6RRS - chains A and C of the 3 polymer chains in the assembly; structure by electron microscopy, 3.90 A resolution.

# Chain A (and C)
Name: Capsid protein
Source organism: Escherichia phage MS2
Notes: chain C of this document is another copy of the same molecule, construct and numbering; everything in this record applies to it too
UniProtKB: P03612 (CAPSD_BPMS2); residues 0-129 here correspond to UniProt positions 1-130 (UniProt number = residue number + 1)
Amino-acid sequence (130 residues; numbered 0 to 129; the number before each row is that of its first residue; numbering starts at 0):
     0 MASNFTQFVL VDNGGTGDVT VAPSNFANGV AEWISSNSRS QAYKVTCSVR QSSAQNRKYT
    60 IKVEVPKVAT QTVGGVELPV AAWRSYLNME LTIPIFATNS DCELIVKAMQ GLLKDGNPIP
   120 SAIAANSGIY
Not modelled in the structure: 0

# Interface between chain A and chain C
Pairs across the interface - 7 pairs, chain A then chain C:
  Phe-4(A) / Ala-1(C)  hydrogen bond (backbone-backbone)
  Ser-37(A) / Ile-94(C)
  Ser-37(A) / Ala-96(C)
  Ser-37(A) / Thr-97(C)
  Arg-38(A) / Ile-94(C)  hydrogen bond (backbone-backbone)
  Arg-38(A) / Ala-96(C)
  Ser-39(A) / Ile-94(C)  hydrogen bond (backbone-backbone)
Also at the interface, not in a pair above, chain A (7 interface residues in all): Ala-26, Asn-27, Asn-36
Also at the interface, not in a pair above, chain C (5 interface residues in all): Gly-28

# In short
The interface between chain A and chain C involves 7 residues on one side and 5 on the other, with 3 hydrogen
bonds. The backbones hydrogen-bond at Phe-4(A)/Ala-1(C), Arg-38(A)/Ile-94(C) and Ser-39(A)/Ile-94(C).
Both chains are Capsid protein (Escherichia phage MS2). Entry 6RRS (T=3 MS2 Virus-like particle) was
determined by electron microscopy, deposited together with 6RRT.
